PDB entry 6YA3 | X-ray diffraction, 2.28 A resolution | chain C

[Chain C]
Name: Lipoprotein
Source organism: Streptococcus pneumoniae
UniProt: A0A0H2UPF3 (A0A0H2UPF3_STRPN); residues 23-333 here correspond to UniProt positions 40-350 (UniProt number = residue number + 17)
Sequence (331 residues; each row starts with the number of its first residue):
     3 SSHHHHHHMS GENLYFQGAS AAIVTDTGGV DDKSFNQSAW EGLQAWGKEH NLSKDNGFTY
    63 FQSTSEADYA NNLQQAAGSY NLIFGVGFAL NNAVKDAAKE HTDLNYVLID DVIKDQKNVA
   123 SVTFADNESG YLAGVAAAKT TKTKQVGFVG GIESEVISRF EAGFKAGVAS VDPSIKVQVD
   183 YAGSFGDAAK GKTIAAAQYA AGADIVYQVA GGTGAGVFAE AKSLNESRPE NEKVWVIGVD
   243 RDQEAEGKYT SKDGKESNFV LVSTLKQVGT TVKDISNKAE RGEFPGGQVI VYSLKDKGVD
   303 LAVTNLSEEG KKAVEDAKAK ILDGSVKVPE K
Construct notes: expression tag (3-22)
Ion coordination: Ni2+ site 1: S3, H5; Ni2+ site 2: H5 (shared with 1 residue of chain D); Ni2+ site 3: H7, H9 (shared with 1 residue of chain D); Ni2+ site 4: E282 (shared with 2 residues of chain D)
Ligand contacts: guanosine (GMP): D28, T29, G30, D34, S36, F37, N38, G89, F90, A91, D112, V158, I159, F162, F187, V211, A212, G213, V241, D242, K268

[Summary]
Chain C binds guanosine. The Ni2+ site 1 is built by S3 and H5. The Ni2+ site 3 is built by H7 and H9.
Chain C is Lipoprotein (Streptococcus pneumoniae); the structure, Crystal structure of PnrA from S. pneumoniae
in complex with guanosine, was determined by X-ray diffraction together with 6Y9U, 6YA4 and 6YAG from the same
study.
